PDB entry 7DE2 | X-ray diffraction, 1.90 A resolution | chain A

Chain A:
Molecule: NvfI
From: Aspergillus novofumigatus IBT 16806
Chain sequence (298 residues; numbered -19 to 278; the number before each row is that of its first residue; numbers below 1 keep their minus sign (Met-19 is residue -19)):
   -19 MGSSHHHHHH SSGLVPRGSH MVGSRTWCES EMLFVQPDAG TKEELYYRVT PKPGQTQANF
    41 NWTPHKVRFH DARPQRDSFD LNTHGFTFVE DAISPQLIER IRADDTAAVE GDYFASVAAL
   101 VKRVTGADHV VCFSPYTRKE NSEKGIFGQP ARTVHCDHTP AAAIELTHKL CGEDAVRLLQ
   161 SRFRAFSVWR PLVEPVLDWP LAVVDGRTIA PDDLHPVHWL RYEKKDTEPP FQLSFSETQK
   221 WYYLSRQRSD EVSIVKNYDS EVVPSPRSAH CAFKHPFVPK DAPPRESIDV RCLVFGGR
Unresolved in the structure: -19 to 1
Metal / ion sites: Fe ion: His135, Asp137, His250 (together with 2-oxoglutaric acid)
Residues lining bound ligands:
  - 2-oxoglutaric acid (AKG): Arg118, Pro130, Ala131, His135, Asp137, Ser167, Trp169, Leu181, His250, Ala252, Arg265, Ser267, Asp269, Arg271
  - H3X (methyl (3'AR,4'S,5'S,5AS,6S,7S,9AR)-1,1,3'A,4',5A,7,7'-heptamethyl-3,6'-bis(oxidanylidene)spiro[4,5,7,8,9,9A-hexahydrobenzo[c]oxepine-6,2'-4,5-dihydro-3H-1-benzofuran]-5'-carboxylate): Phe113, Ser114, Tyr116, Arg118, Ile126, Phe127, Ala131, Thr133, His135, Asp137, His138, Ala142, Leu146, Trp199, Arg201, Thr207, Glu208, Pro209, Pro210, Gln212
Reported in the primary citation:
  - Fe ion coordination: His135
  - conformationally variable residues (loop rearrangement, side-chain flip): Ser122 to Gly128, Trp199 to Pro209
  - contacts within the chain: Tyr116-Arg201, Arg201-Asp206 (hydrogen bond), Lys205-Glu208 (hydrogen bond)
  - binding site for H3X: Tyr116, Arg118, Arg132, Thr133, His138
  - mutagenesis - F127A, W199A: abolished catalytic activity
  - mutagenesis - H138F, E208A: increased catalytic activity
  - mutagenesis - S114A, Y116A, F127I, H138A, W199F, R201A: decreased catalytic activity
  - mutagenesis - Y116F: unchanged catalytic activity
  - catalytic residues: His138

Summary:
Chain A binds 2-oxoglutaric acid and compound H3X. His135, Asp137 and His250 form the Fe ion site. The paper
reports the catalytic residue His138; S114A, Y116A and F127I, among others, reduce catalytic activity; 11
substitutions were tested in all.
Chain A is NvfI (Aspergillus novofumigatus IBT 16806); the structure, iron and alpha-ketoglutarate-dependent
endoperoxidase NvfI, was determined by X-ray diffraction (same publication as 7EMZ and 7ENB).
